Entry 4O3P (X-ray diffraction, 1.72 A resolution); this record covers chains A and P of the 3 polymer chains in the assembly.

[Chain A]
Molecule: DNA polymerase eta
From: Homo sapiens
Notes: EC 2.7.7.7
Reference sequence: Q9Y253 (POLH_HUMAN); residue numbers follow UniProt; this construct covers 1-432
Amino-acid sequence (435 residues; row label = number of the first residue in the row; numbers below 1 keep their minus sign (Gly-2 is residue -2)):
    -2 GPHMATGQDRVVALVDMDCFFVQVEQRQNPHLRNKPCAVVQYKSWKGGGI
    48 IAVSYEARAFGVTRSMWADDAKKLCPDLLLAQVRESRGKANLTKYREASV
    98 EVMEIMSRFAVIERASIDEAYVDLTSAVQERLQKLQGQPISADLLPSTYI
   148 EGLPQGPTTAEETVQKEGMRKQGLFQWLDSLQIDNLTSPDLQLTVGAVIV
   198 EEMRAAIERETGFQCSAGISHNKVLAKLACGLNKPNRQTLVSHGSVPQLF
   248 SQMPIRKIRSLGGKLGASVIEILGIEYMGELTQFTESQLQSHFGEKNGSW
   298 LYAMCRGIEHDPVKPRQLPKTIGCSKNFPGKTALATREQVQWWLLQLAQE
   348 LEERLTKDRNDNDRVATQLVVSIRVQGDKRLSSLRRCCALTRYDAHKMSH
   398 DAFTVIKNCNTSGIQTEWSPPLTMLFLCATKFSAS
Disordered / not traced: 156-159
Sequence notes: expression tag (-2 to 0)
Ion coordination: Mg2+ site 1: Asp13, Met14, Asp115 (together with 0KX); Mg2+ site 2: Asp13, Asp115, Glu116 (together with 0KX) (shared with DT8(P) of chain P)
Ligand contacts: 0KX (2'-deoxy-5'-O-[(R)-hydroxy{[(R)-hydroxy(phosphonooxy)phosphoryl]amino}phosphoryl]cytidine): Asp13, Met14, Asp15, Cys16, Phe17, Phe18, Ile48, Ala49, Tyr52, Arg55, Arg61, Ile114, Asp115, Glu116, Lys231
Swiss-Prot annotation at these positions:
  - binding site (Mg(2+)): Asp13, Met14, Asp115, Glu116
  - binding site (Mn(2+)): Asp13, Met14, Asp115, Glu116
  - binding site (a 2'-deoxyribonucleoside 5'-triphosphate): Arg61
  - natural variant: Val37 (deletion: In XPV), Leu75 (deletion: In XPV), Arg93 (R93P: In XPV), Arg111 (R111H: In XPV), Thr122 (T122P: In XPV), Gly153 (G153D: In a breast cancer sample), Thr191 (T191P: In XPV), Gly263 (G263V: In XPV), Val266 (V266D: In XPV), Gly295 (G295R: In XPV), Arg361 (R361S: In XPV)
  - mutagenesis: Tyr52 (Y52A/F: Reduces DNA polymerase activity; Y52E: Reduces DNA polymerase activity. Increases fidelity of replication and reduces translesion bypass), Arg61 (R61A: Reduces enzymatic activity by two-thirds), Ser62 (S62G: Increased DNA polymerase activity and translesion bypass compared to wild-type), Ala68 (A68S/V: Severe reduction in thymine dimer translesion bypass), Asn324 to Pro326 (Reduces binding to chromatin and to monoubiquitinated PCNA. Abolishes binding to monoubiquitinated PCNA; when associated with 705-E--H-713 Del)
Reported in the primary citation:
  - binding site for the 12-nt DNA strand: Gln38
  - binding site for 0KX: Arg61
  - specificity-determining residues: Arg61 (proposed by the authors, not directly observed)

[Chain P]
Molecule: 8-nt DNA strand
Sequence (8 nucleotides; numbered 1 to 8; the number before each row is that of its first residue):
     1 AGCGTCAT
Ion coordination: Mg2+: DT8 (together with 0KX) (shared with Asp13(A), Asp115(A), Glu116(A) of chain A)

[Chain A / chain P interface]
Residue-residue contacts (22):
  Ser113(A) with DT8(P), hydrogen bond to the phosphate
  Asp115(A) with DT8(P), phosphate contact
  Glu116(A) with DT8(P), phosphate contact
  Lys224(A) with DT8(P), salt bridge to the phosphate
  Arg256(A) with DA7(P), phosphate contact
  Ser257(A) with DC6(P), phosphate contact; DA7(P), hydrogen bond to the phosphate
  Leu258(A) with DA7(P), hydrogen bond to the phosphate
  Gly259(A) with DA7(P), hydrogen bond to the phosphate
  Gly260(A) with DC6(P), phosphate contact; DA7(P), phosphate contact
  Lys261(A) with DT5(P), salt bridge to the phosphate; DC6(P), hydrogen bond to the phosphate
  Leu262(A) with DC6(P), hydrogen bond to the phosphate
  Arg377(A) with DG4(P), salt bridge to the phosphate
  Leu378(A) with DC6(P), base contact
  Leu381(A) with DC3(P), phosphate contact
  Arg382(A) with DG2(P), sugar contact; DC3(P), hydrogen bond to the phosphate; DG4(P), hydrogen bond to the base
  Arg383(A) with DG2(P), sugar contact
  Cys384(A) with DG2(P), hydrogen bond to the phosphate
Other interface residues (no listed pair), chain A (21 interface residues in all): Asp13, Ile255, Ser379, Ser380
Other interface residues (no listed pair), chain P (8 interface residues in all): DA1

[In short]
Chain A and chain P form an interface of 21 and 8 residues respectively, with 9 hydrogen bonds and 3 salt
bridges. Polar pairs include Arg382(A)-DG4(P), Ser113(A)-DT8(P) and Ser257(A)-DA7(P). Chain A binds compound
0KX. The paper reports a binding site for the 12-nt DNA strand at Gln38(A); a binding site for 0KX at
Arg61(A).
Here chain A is DNA polymerase eta (Homo sapiens) and chain P is an 8-nt DNA strand. Entry 4O3P (Crystal
structure of human polymerase eta inserting dctp opposite an 8-oxog containing dna template) was determined by
X-ray diffraction (same publication as 4O3N, 4O3O, 4O3Q, 4O3R and 4O3S).
